PDB entry 3GPT | X-ray diffraction, 2.41 A resolution | chains C and D of the 28 polymer chains in the assembly

Chain C:
Protein: Proteasome component PRE6
Organism: Saccharomyces cerevisiae
Notes: EC 3.4.25.1; fragment: sequence database residues 3-243
UniProt: P40303 (PSA7_YEAST); the construct lacks a stretch of the UniProt sequence and is renumbered around it, so the offset changes along the chain: 7-62 = UniProt 3-58; 63-143 = UniProt 60-140; 145-180 = UniProt 144-179; 182-203 = UniProt 184-205; 1 more segments
Chain sequence (241 residues; row label = number of the first residue in the row; note: 3 numbers in that range are skipped by the numbering (no residue carries them; nothing is unmodelled there); a row labelled like 18A-18D holds insertion residues (18A, then the next letters in order)):
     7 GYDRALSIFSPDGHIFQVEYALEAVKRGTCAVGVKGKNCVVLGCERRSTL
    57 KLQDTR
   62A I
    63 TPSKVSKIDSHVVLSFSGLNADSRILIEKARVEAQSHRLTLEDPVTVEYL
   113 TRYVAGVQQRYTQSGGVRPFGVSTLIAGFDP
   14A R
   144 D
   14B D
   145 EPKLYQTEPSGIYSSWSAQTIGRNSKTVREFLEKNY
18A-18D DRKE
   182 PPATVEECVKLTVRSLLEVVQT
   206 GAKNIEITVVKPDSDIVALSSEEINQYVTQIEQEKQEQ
Curated features (UniProtKB/Swiss-Prot):
  - modified residue: Thr-63 (Phosphothreonine)

Chain D:
Protein: Proteasome component PUP2
Organism: Saccharomyces cerevisiae
Notes: EC 3.4.25.1; fragment: sequence database residues 9-250
UniProt: P32379 (PSA5_YEAST); the construct lacks a stretch of the UniProt sequence and is renumbered around it, so the offset changes along the chain: 9-123 = UniProt 9-123; 125-144 = UniProt 131-150; 145-180 = UniProt 152-187; 184-202 = UniProt 191-209; 3 more segments
Chain sequence (242 residues; numbered 9 to 244 plus 13 insertion-coded residues; 7 numbers in that range are skipped by the numbering (no residue carries them; nothing is unmodelled there); the number before each row is that of its first residue; a row labelled like 12A-12G holds insertion residues (12A, then the next letters in order)):
     9 DRGVSTFSPEGRLFQVEYSLEAIKLGSTAIGIATKEGVVLGVEKRATSPL
    59 LESDSIEKIVEIDRHIGCAMSGLTADARSMIEHARTAAVTHNLYYDEDIN
   109 VESLTQSVCDLALRF
12A-12G GEGASGE
   125 ERLMSRPFGVALLIAGHDAD
   14A D
   145 GYQLFHAEPSGTFYRYNAKAIGSGSEGAQAELLNEW
18C-18E HSS
   184 LTLKEAELLVLKILKQVME
   205 EKLDE
20A-20B NN
   210 AQLSCITKQDGFKIYDNEKTAELI
   235 KELKEKEAAE

How chain C and chain D interact:
Pairs across the interface (63):
  Asp-9(C) with Glu-12B(D)
  Arg-10(C) with Asp-9(D); Glu-12B(D)
  Ala-11(C) with Val-12(D), hydrophobic; Glu-12B(D), hydrogen bond (backbone-side chain); Ser-129(D)
  Ser-13(C) with Ser-129(D); Arg-130(D)
  Ile-14(C) with Val-12(D), hydrophobic; Gln-23(D); Ser-129(D)
  Phe-15(C) with Gln-23(D); Tyr-26(D); Ala-30(D), hydrophobic; Leu-81(D), hydrophobic; Arg-130(D); Pro-131(D); Gly-133(D)
  Ser-16(C) with Tyr-26(D)
  Pro-17(C) with Tyr-26(D), hydrophobic; Glu-29(D)
  Asp-18(C) with Glu-29(D)
  Arg-18B(C) with Pro-57(D), hydrogen bond (side chain-backbone); Leu-58(D), hydrogen bond (side chain-backbone); Leu-59(D), hydrogen bond (side chain-backbone); Glu-60(D)
  Gly-19(C) with Tyr-26(D); Glu-29(D); Ala-30(D)
  His-20(C) with Leu-33(D)
  Lys-41(C) with Glu-60(D), salt bridge
  Gln-121(C) with Ala-83(D); Asp-84(D); Arg-130(D)
  Thr-124(C) with Arg-130(D), hydrogen bond (backbone-side chain)
  Gln-125(C) with Met-128(D); Ser-129(D), hydrogen bond (backbone-backbone); Arg-130(D); Pro-131(D); Phe-132(D)
  Ser-126(C) with Ser-129(D), hydrogen bond (backbone-side chain)
  Gly-127(C) with Ser-129(D)
  Ser-154(C) with Ala-83(D)
  Gly-155(C) with Ala-83(D)
  Ile-156(C) with Thr-82(D); Ala-83(D)
  Ser-158(C) with Leu-59(D); Ser-63(D)
  Ser-159(C) with Leu-59(D); Glu-60(D), hydrogen bond; Ser-63(D), hydrogen bond (backbone-side chain)
  Trp-160(C) with Thr-55(D); Ser-56(D); Leu-58(D); Leu-59(D); Glu-60(D)
  Ser-161(C) with Leu-58(D), hydrogen bond (backbone-backbone); Glu-60(D)
  Ala-162(C) with Leu-58(D)
  Leu-176(C) with Leu-58(D), hydrophobic
  Glu-177(C) with Ser-56(D), hydrogen bond; Pro-57(D); Leu-58(D)
Interface residues without a listed pair, chain C (31 interface residues in all): Ile-21, Arg-173, Tyr-180
Interface residues without a listed pair, chain D (26 interface residues in all): Ser-27

Overview:
Chain C and chain D form an interface of 31 and 26 residues respectively; the contacts include 11 hydrogen
bonds and 1 salt bridge. Among the polar pairs are Lys-41(C)/Glu-60(D), Ala-11(C)/Glu-12B(D) and
Arg-18B(C)/Pro-57(D).
Chain C is Proteasome component PRE6 and chain D is Proteasome component PUP2, both from Saccharomyces
cerevisiae; the structure, Crystal structure of the yeast 20S proteasome in complex with Salinosporamide
derivatives: slow substrate ligand, was determined by X-ray diffraction together with 3GPW and 3HYE from the
same study.
